PDB entry 5Z4U | X-ray diffraction, 3.18 A resolution | chains B and F of the 6 polymer chains in the assembly

Chain B:
Protein: Tubulin beta-2B chain
From: Bos taurus
UniProt: Q6B856 (TBB2B_BOVIN); numbering as in UniProt (aligned over 1-445)
Sequence (445 residues; numbered 1 to 445; the number before each row is that of its first residue):
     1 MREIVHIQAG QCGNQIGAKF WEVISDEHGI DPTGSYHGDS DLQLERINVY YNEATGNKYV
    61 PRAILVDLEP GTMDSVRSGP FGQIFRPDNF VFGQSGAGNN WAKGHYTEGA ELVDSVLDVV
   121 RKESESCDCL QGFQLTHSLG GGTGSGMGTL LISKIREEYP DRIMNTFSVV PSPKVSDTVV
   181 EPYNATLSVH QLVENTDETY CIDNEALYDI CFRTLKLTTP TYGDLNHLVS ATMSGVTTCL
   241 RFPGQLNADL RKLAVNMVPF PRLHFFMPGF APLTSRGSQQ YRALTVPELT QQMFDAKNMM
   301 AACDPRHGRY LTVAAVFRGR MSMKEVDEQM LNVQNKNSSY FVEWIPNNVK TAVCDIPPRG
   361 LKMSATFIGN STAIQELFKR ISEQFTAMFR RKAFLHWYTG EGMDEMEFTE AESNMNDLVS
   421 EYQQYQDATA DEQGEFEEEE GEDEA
Disordered / not traced: 276-279, 429-445
Sequence notes: conflict Val-170 (Met in Q6B856), Ala-296 (Ser in Q6B856), Val-316 (Ile in Q6B856)
Curated features (UniProtKB/Swiss-Prot):
  - motif: Met-1 to Ile-4 (MREI motif)
  - binding site (GTP): Gln-11, Glu-69, Ser-138, Gly-142, Thr-143, Gly-144, Asn-204, Asn-226
  - binding site (Mg(2+)): Glu-69
  - modified residue: Ser-40 (Phosphoserine), Thr-55 (Phosphothreonine), Lys-58 (N6-acetyllysine), Ser-172 (Phosphoserine), Thr-285 (Phosphothreonine), Thr-290 (Phosphothreonine), Arg-318 (Omega-N-methylarginine), Glu-438 (5-glutamyl polyglutamate)
  - cross-link (Glycyl lysine isopeptide (Lys-Gly)): Lys-58 (interchain with G-Cter in ubiquitin), Lys-324 (interchain with G-Cter in ubiquitin)
Ion coordination: Mg2+: Gln-11, Asp-177 (together with GDP); Ca2+ near Glu-111 (its only coordinating residue here)
Ligand contacts:
  - 96C (4-(4-ethoxyphenyl)-1-methyl-3-(3,4,5-trimethoxyphenyl)-1H-pyrazole): Val-236, Cys-239, Leu-240, Asn-247, Ala-248, Asp-249, Leu-250, Lys-252, Leu-253, Asn-256, Met-257, Thr-312, Val-313, Ala-314, Ala-315, Val-316, Asn-348, Lys-350, Ala-352, Ile-368
  - GDP (guanosine-5'-diphosphate): Ala-9, Gly-10, Gln-11, Cys-12, Gln-15, Ile-16, Asp-67, Ala-97, Asn-99, Ser-138, Gly-140, Gly-141, Gly-142, Thr-143, Gly-144, Ser-145, Val-169, Pro-171, Val-175, Asp-177, Glu-181, Asn-204, Leu-207, Tyr-222, Leu-225, Asn-226

Chain F:
Protein: Tubulin tyrosine ligase
From: Gallus gallus
UniProt: E1BQ43 (E1BQ43_CHICK); residue numbers follow UniProt; this construct covers 1-378
Sequence (384 residues; each row starts with the number of its first residue):
     1 MYTFVVRDEN SSVYAEVSRL LLATGQWKRL RKDNPRFNLM LGERNRLPFG RLGHEPGLVQ
    61 LVNYYRGADK LCRKASLVKL IKTSPELSES CTWFPESYVI YPTNLKTPVA PAQNGIRHLI
   121 NNTRTDEREV FLAAYNRRRE GREGNVWIAK SSAGAKGEGI LISSEASELL DFIDEQGQVH
   181 VIQKYLEKPL LLEPGHRKFD IRSWVLVDHL YNIYLYREGV LRTSSEPYNS ANFQDKTCHL
   241 TNHCIQKEYS KNYGRYEEGN EMFFEEFNQY LMDALNTTLE NSILLQIKHI IRSCLMCIEP
   301 AISTKHLHYQ SFQLFGFDFM VDEELKVWLI EVNGAPACAQ KLYAELCQGI VDVAISSVFP
   361 LADTGQKTSQ PTSIFIKLHH HHHH
Disordered / not traced: 103-143, 152-158, 167-179, 248-251, 363-372
Sequence notes: expression tag (379-384)
Ligand contacts: AMP-PCP (ACP; phosphomethylphosphonic acid adenylate ester): Lys-74, Pro-95, Ile-148, Lys-150, Gln-183, Lys-184, Tyr-185, Leu-186, Lys-198, Asp-200, Arg-202, Arg-222, Leu-240, Thr-241, Asn-242, Asp-318, Met-320, Ile-330, Glu-331, Asn-333

Chain B / chain F interface:
Residue-residue contacts (9):
  Leu-331(B) with Pro-56(F)
  Gln-334(B) with Arg-36(F), hydrogen bond
  Asn-335(B) with Arg-36(F), hydrogen bond; Leu-58(F)
  Ser-338(B) with Leu-30(F); Asn-34(F), hydrogen bond
  Ser-339(B) with Arg-31(F)
  Glu-343(B) with Arg-31(F)
  Asn-347(B) with Glu-55(F)
Also at the interface, not in a pair above, chain B (8 interface residues in all): Lys-336
Also at the interface, not in a pair above, chain F (10 interface residues in all): Met-1, Thr-3, Gly-57

In short:
The interface between chain B and chain F involves 8 residues on one side and 10 on the other, with 3 hydrogen
bonds. Polar contacts include Gln-334(B)/Arg-36(F), Asn-335(B)/Arg-36(F) and Ser-338(B)/Asn-34(F). Bound to
chain B: GDP and compound 96C. Ligands of chain F: AMP-PCP.
Chain B is Tubulin beta-2B chain (Bos taurus) and chain F is Tubulin tyrosine ligase (Gallus gallus); the
structure, Crystal Structure of T2R-TTL complex with 7a3, was determined by X-ray diffraction.
